PDB entry 6DEI | X-ray diffraction, 1.70 A resolution | chains A and C of the 4 polymer chains in the assembly

== Chain A ==
Protein: Monopolin complex subunit CSM1
Organism: Saccharomyces cerevisiae (strain ATCC 204508 / S288c)
Reference sequence: P25651 (CSM1_YEAST); residues 69-181 here = UniProt positions 69-181
Amino-acid sequence (113 residues; row label = number of the first residue in the row):
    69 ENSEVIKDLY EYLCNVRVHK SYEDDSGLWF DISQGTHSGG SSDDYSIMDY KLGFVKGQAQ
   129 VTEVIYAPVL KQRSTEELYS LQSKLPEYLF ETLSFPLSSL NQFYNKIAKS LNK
Not modelled in the structure: 69, 107-111

== Chain C ==
Protein: Protein DSE3
Organism: Saccharomyces cerevisiae (strain ATCC 204508 / S288c)
Reference sequence: Q08729 (DSE3_YEAST); residue numbers follow UniProt; this construct covers 60-80
Amino-acid sequence (24 residues; row label = number of the first residue in the row):
    57 SNAFGGTLKL KKRLESVPEL FLHD
Differences from the reference sequence: expression tag (57-59)

== Interface between chain A and chain C ==
Contacting residue pairs - 31 pairs, chain A then chain C:
  V73(A) - F60(C)
  D76(A) - A59(C)
  D76(A) - F60(C)
  D76(A) - L64(C)
  D76(A) - K67(C)  salt bridge
  L77(A) - F60(C)
  E79(A) - L64(C)
  E79(A) - K65(C)
  E79(A) - L66(C)  hydrogen bond (side chain-backbone)
  E79(A) - K67(C)
  Y80(A) - A59(C)
  Y80(A) - F60(C)  hydrophobic
  Y80(A) - G61(C)  hydrogen bond (side chain-backbone)
  Y80(A) - G62(C)  hydrogen bond (side chain-backbone)
  Y80(A) - L64(C)  hydrophobic
  N83(A) - L66(C)
  V84(A) - L66(C)
  R85(A) - L64(C)
  R85(A) - L66(C)
  R85(A) - K67(C)
  H87(A) - L66(C)
  H87(A) - R69(C)  hydrogen bond
  S101(A) - L66(C)
  Q102(A) - L66(C)
  G103(A) - L66(C)
  Y113(A) - K65(C)
  Y113(A) - L66(C)
  I115(A) - L66(C)  hydrophobic
  K139(A) - L70(C)
  K139(A) - S72(C)
  Q140(A) - L70(C)  hydrogen bond (side chain-backbone)
Also at the interface, not in a pair above, chain A (18 interface residues in all): H105, R141
Also at the interface, not in a pair above, chain C (13 interface residues in all): N58, T63

== Summary ==
18 residues of chain A face 13 of chain C across their interface; the contacts include 5 hydrogen bonds and 1
salt bridge. Polar contacts include D76(A)-K67(C), E79(A)-L66(C) and Y80(A)-G61(C).
Chain A is Monopolin complex subunit CSM1 and chain C is Protein DSE3, both from Saccharomyces cerevisiae
(strain ATCC 204508 / S288c); the structure, Structure of Dse3-Csm1 complex, was determined by X-ray
diffraction.
